5CC0 - chains D and B of the 4 polymer chains in the assembly; structure by X-ray diffraction, 2.40 A resolution.

# Chain D
Molecule: 16-nt DNA strand
Sequence (16 nucleotides; numbered 1 to 16; the number before each row is that of its first residue):
     1 AGCTCTCCCGGAGGCG

# Chain B
Molecule: AncSR2 DNA Binding Domain
Source organism: synthetic construct
Chain sequence (85 residues; row label = number of the first residue in the row):
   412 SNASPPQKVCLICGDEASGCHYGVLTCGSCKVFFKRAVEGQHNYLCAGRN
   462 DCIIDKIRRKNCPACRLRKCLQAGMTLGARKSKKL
Not modelled in the structure: 412-417, 490-496
Ion coordination: Zn2+ site 1: Cys-421, Cys-424, Cys-438, Cys-441; Zn2+ site 2: Cys-457, Cys-463, Cys-473, Cys-476

# Interface between chain D and chain B
Pairs across the interface (8):
  DC9(D) / Ser-429(B)  phosphate contact
  DC9(D) / Gly-430(B)  phosphate contact
  DC9(D) / Cys-431(B)  hydrogen bond to the phosphate
  DG10(D) / His-432(B)  salt bridge to the phosphate
  DG10(D) / Tyr-433(B)  hydrogen bond to the phosphate
  DG10(D) / Lys-442(B)  salt bridge to the phosphate
  DG11(D) / Tyr-433(B)  hydrogen bond to the phosphate
  DG11(D) / Lys-446(B)  salt bridge to the phosphate
Interface residues without a listed pair, chain D (5 interface residues in all): DA12, DG14
Interface residues without a listed pair, chain B (8 interface residues in all): Arg-447

# Summary
5 residues of chain D face 8 of chain B across their interface, with 3 hydrogen bonds and 3 salt bridges.
Among the polar pairs are DC9(D)/Cys-431(B), DG10(D)/Tyr-433(B) and DG11(D)/Tyr-433(B). Cys-421(B),
Cys-424(B), Cys-438(B) and Cys-441(B) coordinate Zn2+ site 1.
Here chain D is a 16-nt DNA strand and chain B is AncSR2 DNA Binding Domain (synthetic construct). Entry 5CC0
(AncSR2 - TSLP nGRE complex) was determined by X-ray diffraction, deposited together with 5CBX, 5CBY, 5CBZ and
5CC1.
